Entry 7W8G (electron microscopy, 2.52 A resolution); this record covers chains B and F of the 12 polymer chains in the assembly.

[Chain B]
Molecule: DNA replication licensing factor MCM2
Source organism: Saccharomyces cerevisiae S288C
Notes: EC 3.6.4.12
UniProtKB: P29469 (MCM2_YEAST); numbering as in UniProt (aligned over 1-868)
Chain sequence (868 residues; numbered 1 to 868; the number before each row is that of its first residue):
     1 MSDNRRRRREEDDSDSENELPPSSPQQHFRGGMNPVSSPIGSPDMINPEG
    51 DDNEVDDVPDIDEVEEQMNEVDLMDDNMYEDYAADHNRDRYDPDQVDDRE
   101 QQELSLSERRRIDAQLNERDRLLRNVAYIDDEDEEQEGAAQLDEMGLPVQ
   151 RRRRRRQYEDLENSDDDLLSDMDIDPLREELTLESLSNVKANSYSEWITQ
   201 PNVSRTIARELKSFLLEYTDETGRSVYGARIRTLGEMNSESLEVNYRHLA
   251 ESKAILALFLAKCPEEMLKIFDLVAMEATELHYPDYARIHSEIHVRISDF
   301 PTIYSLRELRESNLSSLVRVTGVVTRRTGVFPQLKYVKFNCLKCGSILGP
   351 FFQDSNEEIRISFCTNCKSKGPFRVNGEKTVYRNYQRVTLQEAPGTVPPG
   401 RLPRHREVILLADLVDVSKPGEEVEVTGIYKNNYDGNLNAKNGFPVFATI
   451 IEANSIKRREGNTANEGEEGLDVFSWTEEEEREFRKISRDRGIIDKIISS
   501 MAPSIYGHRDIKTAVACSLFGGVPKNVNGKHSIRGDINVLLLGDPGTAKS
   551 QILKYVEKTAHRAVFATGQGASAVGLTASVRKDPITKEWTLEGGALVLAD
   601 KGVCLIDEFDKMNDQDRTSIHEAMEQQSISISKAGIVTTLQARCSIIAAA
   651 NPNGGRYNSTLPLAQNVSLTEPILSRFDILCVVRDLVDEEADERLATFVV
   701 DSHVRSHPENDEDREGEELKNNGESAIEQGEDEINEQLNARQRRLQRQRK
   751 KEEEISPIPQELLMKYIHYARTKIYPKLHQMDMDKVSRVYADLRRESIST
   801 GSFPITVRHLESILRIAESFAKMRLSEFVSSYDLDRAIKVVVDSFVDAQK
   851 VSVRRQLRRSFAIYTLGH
Not modelled in the structure: 1-180, 460-472, 711-755, 867-868
Bound ions: Zn2+: Cys-341, Cys-344, Cys-364, Cys-367; Mg2+: Ser-550 (together with ATP-gamma-S)
Residues lining bound ligands:
  - ATP-gamma-S (AGS; phosphothiophosphoric acid-adenylate ester), molecule 1: Ser-504, Ile-505, Tyr-506, His-508, Pro-545, Gly-546, Thr-547, Ala-548, Lys-549, Ser-550, Gln-551, Glu-608, Asn-651, Leu-695, Phe-698, Val-699
  - ATP-gamma-S (AGS), molecule 2: His-531, Val-807, Arg-808, Glu-811
UniProt features mapped onto this chain:
  - zinc finger: Cys-341 to Cys-367 (C4-type)
  - motif: Ser-675 to Asp-678 (Arginine finger)
  - binding site (ATP): Gly-543 to Ser-550
  - modified residue (Phosphoserine): Ser-14, Ser-16, Ser-23, Ser-164, Ser-170
  - natural variant: Glu-392 (E392K: In allele MCM2-1)
  - mutagenesis: Cys-364 (C364Y/F/S/H: Loss of activity), Cys-367 (C367Y/F/S/H: Loss of activity), Lys-549 (K549A: Reduces MCM2-7 complex helicase activity. Abolishes MCM2-7 complex helicase activity; when associated with MCM5 A-422. Reduces MCM2-7 complex helicase activity; when associated with MCM3 A-415), Arg-676 (R676A: Loss of MCM2-7 complex helicase activity)

[Chain F]
Molecule: DNA replication licensing factor MCM6
Source organism: Saccharomyces cerevisiae S288C
Notes: EC 3.6.4.12
UniProtKB: P53091 (MCM6_YEAST); residue numbers follow UniProt; this construct covers 1-1017
Chain sequence (1017 residues; each row starts with the number of its first residue):
     1 MSSPFPADTPSSNRPSNSSPPPSSIGAGFGSSSGLDSQIGSRLHFPSSSQ
    51 PHVSNSQTGPFVNDSTQFSSQRLQTDGSATNDMEGNEPARSFKSRALNHV
   101 KKVDDVTGEKVREAFEQFLEDFSVQSTDTGEVEKVYRAQIEFMKIYDLNT
   151 IYIDYQHLSMRENGALAMAISEQYYRFLPFLQKGLRRVVRKYAPELLNTS
   201 DSLKRSEGDEGQADEDEQQDDDMNGSSLPRDSGSSAAPGNGTSAMATRSI
   251 TTSTSPEQTERVFQISFFNLPTVHRIRDIRSEKIGSLLSISGTVTRTSEV
   301 RPELYKASFTCDMCRAIVDNVEQSFKYTEPTFCPNPSCENRAFWTLNVTR
   351 SRFLDWQKVRIQENANEIPTGSMPRTLDVILRGDSVERAKPGDRCKFTGV
   401 EIVVPDVTQLGLPGVKPSSTLDTRGISKTTEGLNSGVTGLRSLGVRDLTY
   451 KISFLACHVISIGSNIGASSPDANSNNRETELQMAANLQANNVYQDNERD
   501 QEVFLNSLSSDEINELKEMVKDEHIYDKLVRSIAPAVFGHEAVKKGILLQ
   551 MLGGVHKSTVEGIKLRGDINICVVGDPSTSKSQFLKYVVGFAPRSVYTSG
   601 KASSAAGLTAAVVRDEEGGDYTIEAGALMLADNGICCIDEFDKMDISDQV
   651 AIHEAMEQQTISIAKAGIHATLNARTSILAAANPVGGRYNRKLSLRGNLN
   701 MTAPIMSRFDLFFVILDDCNEKIDTELASHIVDLHMKRDEAIEPPFSAEQ
   751 LRRYIKYARTFKPILTKEARSYLVEKYKELRKDDAQGFSRSSYRITVRQL
   801 ESMIRLSEAIARANCVDEITPSFIAEAYDLLRQSIIRVDVDDVEMDEEFD
   851 NIESQSHAASGNNDDNDDGTGSGVITSEPPADIEEGQSEATARPGTSEKK
   901 KTTVTYDKYVSMMNMIVRKIAEVDREGAEELTAVDIVDWYLLQKENDLGS
   951 LAEYWEERRLAFKVIKRLVKDRILMEIHGTRHNLRDLENEENENNKTVYV
  1001 IHPNCEVLDQLEPQDSS
Not modelled in the structure: 1-100, 200-259, 434-440, 468-497, 844-1017
Bound ions: Zn2+: Cys-311, Cys-314, Cys-333, Cys-338; Mg2+: Ser-582 (together with ATP-gamma-S)
Residues lining bound ligands:
  - ATP-gamma-S (AGS; phosphothiophosphoric acid-adenylate ester), molecule 1: Ala-536, Val-537, Phe-538, His-540, Pro-577, Ser-578, Thr-579, Ser-580, Lys-581, Ser-582, Gln-583, Asn-683, Leu-727, His-730, Ile-731
  - ATP-gamma-S (AGS), molecule 2: Ser-707, Arg-708, Val-797, Arg-798, Glu-801
UniProt features mapped onto this chain:
  - motif: Ser-707 to Asp-710 (Arginine finger)
  - binding site (ATP): Gly-575 to Ser-582
  - modified residue: Ser-78 (Phosphoserine), Ser-249 (Phosphoserine), Ser-372 (Phosphoserine), Thr-766 (Phosphothreonine)
  - mutagenesis: Lys-581 (K581A: Loss of MCM2-7 complex helicase activity)

[Interface between chain B and chain F]
Contacting residue pairs (111; chain B residue first):
  Arg-307(B) / Glu-387(F)
  Arg-310(B) / Val-300(F)
  Arg-310(B) / Asp-355(F)
  Arg-310(B) / Glu-387(F)
  Glu-311(B) / Phe-353(F)
  Glu-311(B) / Asp-355(F)
  Leu-314(B) / Pro-302(F)  hydrophobic
  Ser-315(B) / Thr-349(F)
  Thr-325(B) / His-669(F)
  Arg-326(B) / Gly-667(F)
  Gln-391(B) / Ala-670(F)
  Gln-391(B) / Thr-671(F)  hydrogen bond
  Pro-394(B) / Asn-673(F)  hydrogen bond (backbone-side chain)
  Pro-394(B) / Arg-675(F)  hydrogen bond (backbone-side chain)
  Val-397(B) / Asn-673(F)
  Val-397(B) / Arg-675(F)
  Pro-398(B) / Arg-675(F)
  Pro-399(B) / Asp-632(F)
  Pro-399(B) / Asn-633(F)
  Pro-399(B) / Arg-675(F)
  Gly-400(B) / Lys-390(F)
  Gly-400(B) / Arg-594(F)
  Arg-401(B) / Glu-387(F)  salt bridge
  Arg-401(B) / Ala-389(F)  hydrogen bond (side chain-backbone)
  Arg-401(B) / Lys-390(F)
  Leu-402(B) / Pro-391(F)  hydrophobic
  Leu-402(B) / Met-629(F)  hydrophobic
  Pro-403(B) / Thr-671(F)
  Pro-403(B) / Leu-672(F)
  Arg-404(B) / Thr-297(F)
  Arg-404(B) / Ser-298(F)  hydrogen bond (side chain-backbone)
  Arg-404(B) / Glu-299(F)
  Arg-404(B) / Gln-357(F)
  Arg-404(B) / Glu-387(F)  salt bridge
  His-405(B) / Glu-299(F)
  Arg-406(B) / Glu-299(F)  salt bridge
  Arg-406(B) / Val-300(F)
  Asn-432(B) / Pro-302(F)
  Asn-432(B) / Phe-353(F)
  Tyr-434(B) / Val-348(F)  hydrophobic
  Leu-438(B) / Tyr-327(F)  hydrophobic
  Lys-441(B) / Gly-618(F)
  Lys-441(B) / Gly-619(F)
  Lys-441(B) / Asp-620(F)  salt bridge
  Asn-442(B) / Trp-356(F)
  Gly-443(B) / Lys-326(F)
  Phe-444(B) / Glu-303(F)
  Phe-444(B) / Phe-325(F)  hydrophobic
  Phe-444(B) / Trp-356(F)
  Phe-444(B) / Ile-380(F)  hydrophobic
  Phe-444(B) / Ile-402(F)  hydrophobic
  Pro-445(B) / Pro-302(F)
  Pro-445(B) / Glu-303(F)
  Pro-445(B) / Leu-304(F)  hydrogen bond (backbone-backbone)
  Pro-445(B) / Phe-325(F)
  Val-446(B) / Arg-301(F)
  Val-446(B) / Pro-302(F)
  Val-446(B) / Trp-356(F)  hydrophobic
  Phe-447(B) / Pro-302(F)  hydrogen bond (backbone-backbone)
  Phe-447(B) / Leu-304(F)  hydrophobic
  Phe-447(B) / Val-348(F)  hydrophobic
  Phe-447(B) / Phe-353(F)  hydrophobic
  Thr-449(B) / Pro-302(F)
  Ser-504(B) / Glu-561(F)
  Pro-545(B) / Thr-796(F)
  Pro-545(B) / Arg-798(F)
  Gly-546(B) / Val-797(F)
  Gly-546(B) / Arg-798(F)
  Lys-558(B) / Glu-561(F)  salt bridge
  Gln-569(B) / Val-650(F)
  Gly-570(B) / Val-650(F)
  Ser-572(B) / Glu-654(F)
  Ile-585(B) / Tyr-621(F)  hydrophobic
  Ile-585(B) / Ala-666(F)  hydrophobic
  Ile-585(B) / Gly-667(F)
  Lys-611(B) / Thr-702(F)
  Lys-611(B) / Pro-704(F)
  Gly-654(B) / Arg-696(F)  hydrogen bond (backbone-side chain)
  Arg-656(B) / Arg-794(F)
  Asp-685(B) / Arg-781(F)  hydrogen bond (backbone-side chain)
  Asp-685(B) / Arg-794(F)  salt bridge
  Val-687(B) / Arg-781(F)
  Val-687(B) / Ala-785(F)  hydrophobic
  Val-687(B) / Arg-794(F)
  Glu-689(B) / Lys-778(F)
  Asp-692(B) / Tyr-777(F)
  Asp-692(B) / Arg-781(F)  salt bridge
  Glu-693(B) / Val-774(F)
  Glu-693(B) / Lys-778(F)
  Leu-695(B) / Val-797(F)  hydrophobic
  Ala-696(B) / Val-774(F)  hydrophobic
  Ala-696(B) / Tyr-777(F)  hydrophobic
  Ala-696(B) / Leu-800(F)  hydrophobic
  Thr-697(B) / Val-774(F)
  Val-699(B) / Val-797(F)  hydrophobic
  Val-700(B) / Arg-770(F)
  Val-700(B) / Leu-773(F)  hydrophobic
  His-703(B) / Lys-557(F)  hydrogen bond (backbone-side chain)
  His-703(B) / Leu-565(F)
  His-703(B) / Ile-804(F)
  Val-704(B) / Arg-770(F)
  Ser-706(B) / Lys-557(F)
  Ser-706(B) / Ser-558(F)  hydrogen bond (side chain-backbone)
  Ser-706(B) / Thr-559(F)  hydrogen bond (side chain-backbone)
  His-707(B) / Val-555(F)
  His-707(B) / Lys-557(F)
  His-707(B) / Pro-763(F)  hydrogen bond (side chain-backbone)
  His-707(B) / Ile-764(F)
  Pro-708(B) / His-556(F)
  Pro-708(B) / Lys-557(F)
  Glu-709(B) / Lys-762(F)
Interface residues without a listed pair, chain B (65 interface residues in all): Glu-196, Leu-309, Gly-395, Ala-440, Ala-448, Gln-551, Ala-571, Leu-686
Interface residues without a listed pair, chain F (80 interface residues in all): Leu-346, Arg-350, Leu-354, Lys-358, Arg-388, Val-404, Ile-563, Ile-623, Ala-625, His-653, Leu-765, Lys-782, Glu-801

[Summary]
Chain B and chain F form an interface of 65 and 80 residues respectively, with 13 hydrogen bonds and 7 salt
bridges. Polar pairs include Arg-401(B)/Glu-387(F), Arg-404(B)/Glu-387(F) and Arg-406(B)/Glu-299(F). One
ATP-gamma-S molecule is bound between chain B and chain F. Chain B binds ATP-gamma-S.
Here chain B is DNA replication licensing factor MCM2 and chain F is DNA replication licensing factor MCM6,
both from Saccharomyces cerevisiae S288C. Entry 7W8G (Cryo-EM structure of MCM double hexamer) was determined
by electron microscopy together with 7V3U and 7V3V from the same study.
